PDB entry 6EE8 | electron microscopy, 3.92 A resolution | chains D and J of the 10 polymer chains in the assembly

Chain D:
Name: DNA-directed RNA polymerase subunit beta'
Source organism: Mycobacterium tuberculosis
Notes: EC 2.7.7.6
Reference sequence: A5U053 (RPOC_MYCTA); residue numbers follow UniProt; this construct covers 1-1316
Sequence (1326 residues; row label = number of the first residue in the row; numbers below 1 keep their minus sign (Gly-1 is residue -1)):
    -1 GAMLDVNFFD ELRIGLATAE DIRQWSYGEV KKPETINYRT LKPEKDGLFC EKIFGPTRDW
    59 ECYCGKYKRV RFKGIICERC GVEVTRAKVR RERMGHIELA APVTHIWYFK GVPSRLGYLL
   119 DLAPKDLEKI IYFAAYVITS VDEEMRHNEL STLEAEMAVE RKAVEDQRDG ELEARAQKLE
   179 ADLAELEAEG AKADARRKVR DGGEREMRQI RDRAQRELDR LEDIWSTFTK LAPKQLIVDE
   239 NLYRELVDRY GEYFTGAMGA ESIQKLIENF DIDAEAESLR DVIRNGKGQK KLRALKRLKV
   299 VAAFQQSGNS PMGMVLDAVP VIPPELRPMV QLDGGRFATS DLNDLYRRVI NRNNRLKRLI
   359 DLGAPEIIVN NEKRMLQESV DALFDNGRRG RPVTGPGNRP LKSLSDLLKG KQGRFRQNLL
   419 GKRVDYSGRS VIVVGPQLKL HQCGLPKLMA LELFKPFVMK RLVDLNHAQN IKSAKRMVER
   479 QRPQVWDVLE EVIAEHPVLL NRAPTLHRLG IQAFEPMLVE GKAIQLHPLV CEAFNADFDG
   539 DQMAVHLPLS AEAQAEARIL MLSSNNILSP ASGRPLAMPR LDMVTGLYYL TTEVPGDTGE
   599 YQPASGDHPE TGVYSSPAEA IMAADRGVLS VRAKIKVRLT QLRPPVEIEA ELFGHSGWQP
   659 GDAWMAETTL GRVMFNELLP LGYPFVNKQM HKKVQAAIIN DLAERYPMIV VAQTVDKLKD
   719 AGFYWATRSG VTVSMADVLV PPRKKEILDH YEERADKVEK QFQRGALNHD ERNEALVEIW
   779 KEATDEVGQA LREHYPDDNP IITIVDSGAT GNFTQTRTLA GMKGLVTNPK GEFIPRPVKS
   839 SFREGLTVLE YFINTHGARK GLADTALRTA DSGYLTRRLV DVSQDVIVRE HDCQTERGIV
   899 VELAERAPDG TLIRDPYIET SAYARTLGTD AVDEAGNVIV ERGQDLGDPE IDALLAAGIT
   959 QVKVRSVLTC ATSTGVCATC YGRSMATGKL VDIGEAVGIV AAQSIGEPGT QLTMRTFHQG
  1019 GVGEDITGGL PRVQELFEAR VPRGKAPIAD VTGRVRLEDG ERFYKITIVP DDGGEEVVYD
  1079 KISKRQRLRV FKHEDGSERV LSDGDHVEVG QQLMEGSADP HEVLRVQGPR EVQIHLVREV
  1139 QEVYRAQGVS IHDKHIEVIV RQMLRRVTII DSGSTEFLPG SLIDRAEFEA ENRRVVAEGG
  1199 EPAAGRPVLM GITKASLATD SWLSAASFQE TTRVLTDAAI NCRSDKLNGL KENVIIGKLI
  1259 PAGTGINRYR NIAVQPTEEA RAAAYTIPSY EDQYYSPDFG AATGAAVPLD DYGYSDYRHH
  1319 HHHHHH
Disordered / not traced: 1013-1024, 1091-1096, 1283-1324
Differences from the reference sequence: expression tag (-1 to 0, 1317-1324)
UniProt features mapped onto this chain:
  - binding site (Zn(2+)): Cys60, Cys62, Cys75, Cys78, Cys891, Cys968, Cys975, Cys978
  - binding site (Mg(2+)): Asp535, Asp537, Asp539
Bound ions: Zn2+ site 1: Cys60, Cys62, Cys78; Mg2+: Asp535, Asp537, Asp539; Zn2+ site 2: Cys891, Cys968, Cys975, Cys978
What the authors report for this chain:
  - conformationally variable residues (domain motion): Lys409

Chain J:
Name: RNA polymerase-binding protein RbpA
Source organism: Mycobacterium tuberculosis
Reference sequence: P9WHJ4 (RBPA_MYCTO); residues 1-111 here = UniProt positions 1-111
Sequence (111 residues; each row starts with the number of its first residue):
     1 MADRVLRGSR LGAVSYETDR NHDLAPRQIA RYRTDNGEEF EVPFADDAEI PGTWLCRNGM
    61 EGTLIEGDLP EPKKVKPPRT HWDMLLERRS IEELEELLKE RLELIRSRRR G
Disordered / not traced: 1-3

Chain D / chain J interface:
Residue-residue contacts (49; chain D residue first):
  Arg21(D) with Arg57(J)
  Gln22(D) with Arg57(J), hydrogen bond (backbone-side chain)
  Ser24(D) with Arg57(J), hydrogen bond (backbone-side chain)
  Tyr25(D) with Arg57(J)
  Gly26(D) with Arg57(J)
  Glu27(D) with Gly59(J)
  Lys29(D) with Gly59(J), hydrogen bond (side chain-backbone)
  Leu39(D) with Leu11(J), hydrophobic
  Lys50(D) with Leu55(J)
  Thr55(D) with Leu11(J); Gly12(J); Ala13(J), hydrogen bond (backbone-backbone)
  Arg56(D) with Ala13(J)
  Asp57(D) with Ala13(J), hydrogen bond (backbone-backbone); Val14(J); Ser15(J), hydrogen bond (side chain-backbone)
  Tyr65(D) with Ala45(J); Asp47(J)
  Arg67(D) with Glu17(J), salt bridge
  Val68(D) with Glu17(J); Arg20(J); Leu24(J)
  Arg69(D) with Arg20(J); Leu24(J); Ala25(J), hydrogen bond (backbone-backbone)
  Phe70(D) with Ala25(J), hydrophobic
  Lys71(D) with Asp19(J), salt bridge; Leu24(J); Arg27(J), hydrogen bond (backbone-side chain)
  Gly72(D) with Arg27(J), hydrogen bond (backbone-side chain); Pro43(J)
  Ile73(D) with Arg27(J); Pro43(J); Ala45(J), hydrophobic
  Ile74(D) with Val42(J), hydrophobic; Pro43(J), hydrogen bond (backbone-backbone); Phe44(J)
  Glu76(D) with Ala48(J); Glu49(J)
  Gly79(D) with Trp54(J)
  Arg89(D) with Arg10(J)
  His94(D) with Asn58(J)
  Glu323(D) with Arg10(J), salt bridge
  Pro326(D) with Arg10(J)
  Val328(D) with Ser9(J); Arg10(J)
  Gln329(D) with Gly8(J); Ser9(J), hydrogen bond; Leu11(J)
Interface residues without a listed pair, chain D (36 interface residues in all): Trp23, Asp44, Trp58, Arg84, Ala85, Leu330, Asp331
Interface residues without a listed pair, chain J (30 interface residues in all): Arg7, Thr18, Asp23, Pro51

Overview:
The interface between chain D and chain J involves 36 residues on one side and 30 on the other; the contacts
include 11 hydrogen bonds and 3 salt bridges. Among the polar pairs are Arg67(D)-Glu17(J), Lys71(D)-Asp19(J)
and Glu323(D)-Arg10(J). UniProt lists 8 Zn2+-binding residues and 3 Mg2+-binding residues on chain D. The
paper reports conformational variability at Lys409(D).
Chain D is DNA-directed RNA polymerase subunit beta' and chain J is RNA polymerase-binding protein RbpA, both
from Mycobacterium tuberculosis; the structure, Mycobacterium tuberculosis RNAP promoter unwinding
intermediate complex with RbpA/CarD and AP3 promoter, was determined by electron microscopy together with
6EDT, 6EEC and 6M7J from the same study.
